Entry 7V9L (electron microscopy, 2.60 A resolution); this record covers chains R and B of the 5 polymer chains in the assembly.

[Chain R]
Protein: GHRH receptor splice variant 1, SV1
Organism: Homo sapiens
Reference sequence: Q9HB45 (Q9HB45_HUMAN); residues 1-341 carry their UniProt numbers (341 of 522 residues fall inside the UniProt entry; the rest is not from it)
Chain sequence (522 residues; numbered 1 to 522; the number before each row is that of its first residue):
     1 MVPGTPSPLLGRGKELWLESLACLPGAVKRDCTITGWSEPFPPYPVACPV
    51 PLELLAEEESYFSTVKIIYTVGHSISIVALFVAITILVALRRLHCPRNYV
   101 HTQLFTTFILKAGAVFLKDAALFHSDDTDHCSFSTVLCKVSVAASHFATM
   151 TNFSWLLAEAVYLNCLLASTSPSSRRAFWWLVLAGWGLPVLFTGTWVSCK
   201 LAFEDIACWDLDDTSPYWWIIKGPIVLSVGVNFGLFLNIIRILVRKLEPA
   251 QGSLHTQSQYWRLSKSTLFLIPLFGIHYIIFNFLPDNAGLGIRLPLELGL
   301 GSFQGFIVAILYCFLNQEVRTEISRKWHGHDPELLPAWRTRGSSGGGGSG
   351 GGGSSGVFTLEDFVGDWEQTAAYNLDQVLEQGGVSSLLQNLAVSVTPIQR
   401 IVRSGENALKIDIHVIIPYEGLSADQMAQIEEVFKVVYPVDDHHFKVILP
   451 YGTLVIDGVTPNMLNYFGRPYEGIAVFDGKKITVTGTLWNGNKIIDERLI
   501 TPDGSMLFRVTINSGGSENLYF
Disordered / not traced: 1-61, 131-132, 249-255, 328-522
Disulfide bonds: Cys138-Cys208

[Chain B]
Protein: Guanine nucleotide-binding protein G(I)/G(S)/G(T) subunit beta-1
Organism: Rattus norvegicus
Reference sequence: P54311 (GBB1_RAT); numbering as in UniProt (aligned over 2-340)
Chain sequence (371 residues; numbered -4 to 366; the number before each row is that of its first residue; numbers below 1 keep their minus sign (Met-4 is residue -4)):
    -4 MGSLLQSELDQLRQEAEQLKNQIRDARKACADATLSQITNNIDPVGRIQM
    46 RTRRTLRGHLAKIYAMHWGTDSRLLVSASQDGKLIIWDSYTTNKVHAIPL
    96 RSSWVMTCAYAPSGNYVACGGLDNICSIYNLKTREGNVRVSRELAGHTGY
   146 LSCCRFLDDNQIVTSSGDTTCALWDIETGQQTTTFTGHTGDVMSLSLAPD
   196 TRLFVSGACDASAKLWDVREGMCRQTFTGHESDINAICFFPNGNAFATGS
   246 DDATCRLFDLRADQELMTYSHDNIICGITSVSFSKSGRLLLAGYDDFNCN
   296 VWDALKADRAGVLAGHDNRVSCLGVTDDGMAVATGSWDSFLKIWNGSSGG
   346 GGSGGGGSSGVSGWRLFKKIS
Disordered / not traced: -4 to 2, 344-366
Differences from the reference sequence: initiating methionine (-4); expression tag (-3 to 1, 341-366)
UniProt features mapped onto this chain:
  - modified residue: Ser2 (N-acetylserine), His266 (Phosphohistidine)

[Interface between chain R and chain B]
Contacting residue pairs (4):
  Arg91(R) - Arg52(B)
  Arg92(R) - Asp312(B)
  Arg325(R) - Phe292(B)
  Arg325(R) - Asp312(B)  salt bridge
Other interface residues (no listed pair), chain R (4 interface residues in all): Glu322
Other interface residues (no listed pair), chain B (4 interface residues in all): His311

[Summary]
The chain R/chain B interface involves 4 residues from each chain, with 1 salt bridge. Its one salt-bridged
contact is Arg325(R)-Asp312(B).
Here chain R is GHRH receptor splice variant 1, SV1 (Homo sapiens) and chain B is Guanine nucleotide-binding
protein G(I)/G(S)/G(T) subunit beta-1 (Rattus norvegicus). Entry 7V9L (Cryo-EM structure of the SV1-Gs
complex) was determined by electron microscopy together with 7V9M from the same study.
